Entry 6JRX (X-ray diffraction, 2.20 A resolution); this record covers chain A.

== Chain A ==
Protein: Epidermal growth factor receptor
From: Homo sapiens
Notes: EC 2.7.10.1
Reference sequence: P00533 (EGFR_HUMAN); residues 696-1022 here = UniProt positions 696-1022
Amino-acid sequence (331 residues; row label = number of the first residue in the row):
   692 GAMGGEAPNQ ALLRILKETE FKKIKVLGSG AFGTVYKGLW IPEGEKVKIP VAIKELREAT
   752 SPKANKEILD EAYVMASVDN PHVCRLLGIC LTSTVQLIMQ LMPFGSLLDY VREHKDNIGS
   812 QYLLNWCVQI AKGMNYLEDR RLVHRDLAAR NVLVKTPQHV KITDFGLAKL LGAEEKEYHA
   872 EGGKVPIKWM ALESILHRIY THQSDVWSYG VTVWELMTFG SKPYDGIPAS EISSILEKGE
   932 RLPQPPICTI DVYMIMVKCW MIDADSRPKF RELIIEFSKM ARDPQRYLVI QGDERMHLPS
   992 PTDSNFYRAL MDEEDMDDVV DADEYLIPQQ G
Not modelled in the structure: 692-695, 865-867, 988-1006, 1018-1022
Differences from the reference sequence: expression tag (692-695); engineered mutation Met790 (Thr in P00533), Ser797 (Cys in P00533)
Swiss-Prot annotation at these positions:
  - active site: Asp837 (Proton acceptor)
  - binding site (ATP): Leu718 to Val726, Lys745, Asp855
  - site: Tyr1016 (Important for interaction with PIK3C2B)
  - modified residue: Lys745 (N6-(2-hydroxyisobutyryl)lysine), Tyr869 (Phosphotyrosine), Ser991 (Phosphoserine), Ser995 (Phosphoserine), Tyr998 (Phosphotyrosine), Tyr1016 (Phosphotyrosine)
  - cross-link (Glycyl lysine isopeptide (Lys-Gly)): Lys716 (interchain with G-Cter in ubiquitin), Lys737 (interchain with G-Cter in ubiquitin), Lys754 (interchain with G-Cter in ubiquitin), Lys757 (interchain with G-Cter in ubiquitin), Lys867 (interchain with G-Cter in ubiquitin), Lys929 (interchain with G-Cter in ubiquitin), Lys960 (interchain with G-Cter in ubiquitin), Lys970 (interchain with G-Cter in ubiquitin)
  - natural variant: Glu709 (E709A: Found in a lung cancer sample; E709G: Found in a lung cancer sample; E709K: Found in a lung cancer sample), Gly719 (G719A: Found in a lung cancer sample; G719C: Found in a lung cancer sample; G719D: Found in a lung cancer sample; G719S: Found in a lung cancer sample), Gly724 (G724S: Found in a lung cancer sample), Glu734 (E734K: Found in a lung cancer sample), Glu746 to Ser752 (sequence variant, change not given here; Found in a lung cancer sample), Glu746 to Thr751 (sequence variant, change not given here; Found in a lung cancer sample), Glu746 to Ala750 (deletion: Found in a lung cancer sample), Glu746 (deletion: Found in a lung cancer sample), Leu747 to Thr751 (deletion: Found in a lung cancer sample), Leu747 to Glu749 (deletion: Found in a lung cancer sample), Leu747 (L747F: Found in a lung cancer sample), Arg748 (R748P: Found in a lung cancer sample), 12 further natural variant entries in UniProt
  - mutagenesis: Pro699 (P699A: Reduced phosphorylation), Asn700 (N700A: Abolishes phosphorylation), Leu704 (L704A: Abolishes phosphorylation), Arg705 (R705A: Abolishes phosphorylation), Ile706 (I706A: Abolishes phosphorylation), Lys745 (K745A/M: Abolishes kinase activity), Asp974 (D974A: Strongly reduced phosphorylation), Arg977 (R977A: Reduced phosphorylation), Glu1005 to Asp1006 (Constitutively activated kinase), Tyr1016 (Y1016F: 50% decrease in interaction with PIK3C2B. 65% decrease in interaction with PIK3C2B; when associated with F-1197. Abolishes interaction with PIK3C2B; when associated with F-1197 and F-1092)
Residues lining bound ligands: 9JO (N-{trans-4-[3-(2-chlorophenyl)-7-{[3-methyl-4-(4-methylpiperazin-1-yl)phenyl]amino}-2-oxo-3,4-dihydropyrimido[4,5-d]pyrimidin-1(2H)-yl]cyclohexyl}propanamide): Leu718, Gly719, Ser720, Gly721, Phe723, Val726, Ala743, Ile744, Lys745, Glu762, Leu788, Met790, Gln791, Leu792, Met793, Pro794, Phe795, Gly796, Leu844

== Overview ==
Chain A binds compound 9JO. UniProt lists active-site residue Asp837, 11 ATP-binding residues and 11
mutagenesis sites.
Chain A is Epidermal growth factor receptor (Homo sapiens); the structure, EGFR T790M/C797S in complex with
compound 6i, was determined by X-ray diffraction, deposited together with 6JUU and 6JUT.
